PDB entry 4CH6 | X-ray diffraction, 2.05 A resolution | chain A

Chain A:
Molecule: Pyrrolysine--tRNA ligase
From: Methanosarcina mazei
Notes: EC 6.1.1.26; fragment: catalytic domain, residues 185-454
UniProtKB: Q8PWY1 (PYLS_METMA); numbering as in UniProt (aligned over 185-454)
Chain sequence (291 residues; numbered 164 to 454; the number before each row is that of its first residue):
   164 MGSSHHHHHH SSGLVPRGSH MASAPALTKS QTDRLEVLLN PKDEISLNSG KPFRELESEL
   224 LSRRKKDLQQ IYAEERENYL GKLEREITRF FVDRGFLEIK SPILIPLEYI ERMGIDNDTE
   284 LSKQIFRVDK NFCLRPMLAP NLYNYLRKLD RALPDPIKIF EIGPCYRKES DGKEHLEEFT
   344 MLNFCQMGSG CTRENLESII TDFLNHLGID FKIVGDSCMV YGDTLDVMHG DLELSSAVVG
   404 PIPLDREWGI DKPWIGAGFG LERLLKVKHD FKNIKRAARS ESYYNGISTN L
Disordered / not traced: 164-187, 333-334, 382-383
Differences from the reference sequence: expression tag (164-184)
Ion coordination: Mg2+: E396, S399 (together with YLA)
Residues lining bound ligands: YLA ((S)-2-amino-6-(((prop-2-yn-1-yloxy)carbonyl)amino)hexanoic (((2R,3S,4R,5R)-5-(6-amino-9H-purin-9-yl)-3,4-dihydroxytetrahydrofuran-2-yl)methyl phosphoric)anhydride): M300, A302, L305, Y306, L309, R330, E332, E337, H338, L339, F342, M344, N346, C348, E396, L397, S398, S399, V401, W417, G419, A420, G421, F422, G423, R426, I437
What the authors report for this chain:
  - binding site for YLA: Y306, W417
  - binding site for YLA: N346, C348 (proposed by the authors, not directly observed)
  - conformationally variable residues (order/disorder transition): Y384

Summary:
Bound to chain A: compound YLA. E396 and S399 form the Mg2+ site. The paper reports a binding site for YLA at
Y306, W417 and N346 among others; conformational variability at Y384.
Chain A is Pyrrolysine--tRNA ligase (Methanosarcina mazei); the structure, Structure of pyrrolysyl-tRNA
synthetase in complex with adenylated propargyloxycarbonyl lysine, was determined by X-ray diffraction,
deposited together with 4CH4, 4CH3 and 4CH5.
